8OQ8 - chains D and E of the 5 polymer chains in the assembly; structure by electron microscopy, 2.90 A resolution.

Chain D (and E):
Molecule: Gamma-aminobutyric acid receptor subunit rho-1
From: Homo sapiens
Notes: chain E of this document is another copy of the same molecule, construct and numbering; everything in this record applies to it too
UniProtKB: P24046 (GBRR1_HUMAN); residue numbers follow UniProt; this construct covers 1-479
Amino-acid sequence (479 residues; row label = number of the first residue in the row):
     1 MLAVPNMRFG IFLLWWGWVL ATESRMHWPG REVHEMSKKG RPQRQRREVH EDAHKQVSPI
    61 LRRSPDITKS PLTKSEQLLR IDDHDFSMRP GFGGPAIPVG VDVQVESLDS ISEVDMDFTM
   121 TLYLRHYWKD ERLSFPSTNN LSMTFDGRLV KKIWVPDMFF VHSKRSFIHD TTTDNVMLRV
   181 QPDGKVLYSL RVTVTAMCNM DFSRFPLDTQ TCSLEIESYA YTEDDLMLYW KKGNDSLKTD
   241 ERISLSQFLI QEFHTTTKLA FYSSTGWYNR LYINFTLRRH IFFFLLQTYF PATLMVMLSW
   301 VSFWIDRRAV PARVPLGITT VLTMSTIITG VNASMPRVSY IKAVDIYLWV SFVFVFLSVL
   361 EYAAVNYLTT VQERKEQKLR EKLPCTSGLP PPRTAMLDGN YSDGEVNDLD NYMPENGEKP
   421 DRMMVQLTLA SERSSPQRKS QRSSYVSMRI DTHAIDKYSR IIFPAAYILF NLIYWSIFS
Not modelled in the structure: 1-73, 381-450
Covalently attached groups: N-acetylglucosamine (NAG) linked to Asn140, Asn234
Ligand contacts: picrotoxin (RI5; (1aR,2aR,3S,6R,6aS,8aS,8bR,9R)-2a-hydroxy-8b-methyl-9-(prop-1-en-2-yl)hexahydro-3,6-methano-1,5,7-trioxacyclopenta[ij]c yclopropa[a]azulene-4,8(3H)-dione): Pro315, Thr319, Leu322
UniProt features mapped onto this chain:
  - binding site (4-aminobutanoate): Arg125, Ser189, Glu217
  - glycosylation (N-linked (GlcNAc...) asparagine): Asn140, Asn234, Asn274

How chain D and chain E interact:
Pairs across the interface - 61 pairs, chain D then chain E:
  Asp85(D) with Lys74(E); Ser75(E), hydrogen bond (side chain-backbone)
  Ser87(D) with Ser75(E), hydrogen bond
  Val114(D) with Ser246(E)
  Asp115(D) with Ser110(E)
  Met116(D) with Ser244(E)
  Lys151(D) with Arg148(E)
  Met158(D) with Thr171(E); Thr172(E), hydrogen bond (backbone-side chain)
  Phe159(D) with Thr171(E); Asn175(E); Arg191(E)
  Phe160(D) with Arg191(E)
  His162(D) with Glu106(E), hydrogen bond (backbone-side chain); Asp240(E), salt bridge
  Ser163(D) with Arg191(E), hydrogen bond
  Lys164(D) with Asp109(E); Phe167(E); His169(E)
  Ser166(D) with Thr171(E), hydrogen bond
  Phe167(D) with Thr171(E)
  Val192(D) with Thr171(E)
  Met197(D) with Ser107(E)
  Asn199(D) with Arg242(E), hydrogen bond (side chain-backbone); Ser244(E), hydrogen bond
  Tyr219(D) with Asn175(E), hydrogen bond (side chain-backbone); Val176(E); Met177(E), hydrophobic; Ser189(E); Leu190(E)
  Ser264(D) with Arg125(E); Arg179(E)
  Thr265(D) with Arg179(E)
  Val310(D) with Ala312(E), hydrophobic
  Val314(D) with Ala312(E)
  Ile318(D) with Leu316(E), hydrophobic; Thr319(E); Thr320(E)
  Leu322(D) with Thr323(E)
  Ser325(D) with Ile327(E)
  Asn332(D) with Gln287(E), hydrogen bond
  Arg337(D) with Ser334(E), hydrogen bond (side chain-backbone); Met335(E)
  Val338(D) with Ser246(E)
  Ser339(D) with His280(E); Phe283(E)
  Tyr340(D) with Ser246(E); Phe283(E)
  Ile341(D) with Phe283(E)
  Trp349(D) with Leu286(E); Gln287(E); Pro291(E), hydrophobic
  Phe352(D) with Leu294(E), hydrophobic
  Phe356(D) with Leu294(E); Leu298(E), hydrophobic
  Val359(D) with Leu298(E), hydrophobic
  Leu360(D) with Val301(E), hydrophobic
  Ala363(D) with Val301(E), hydrophobic
  Tyr367(D) with Trp304(E), hydrophobic
  Arg374(D) with Asp451(E); Thr452(E), hydrogen bond
Other interface residues (no listed pair), chain D (55 interface residues in all): Glu113, Leu124, Pro156, Asp157, Val161, Ile168, Leu190, Ala220, Tyr262, Pro311, Val321, Thr329, Asp345, Val353, Asn366, Thr370
Other interface residues (no listed pair), chain E (59 interface residues in all): Gln104, Tyr123, Thr173, Thr193, Leu245, Gln247, Phe282, Phe284, Phe290, Met295, Ile305, Asp306, Pro311, Leu322, Thr326, Gly330, Pro336

In short:
The interface between chain D and chain E involves 55 residues on one side and 59 on the other; the contacts
include 12 hydrogen bonds and 1 salt bridge. Polar contacts include His162(D)-Asp240(E), Asp85(D)-Ser75(E) and
Ser87(D)-Ser75(E). Chain D binds picrotoxin.
Both chains are Gamma-aminobutyric acid receptor subunit rho-1 (Homo sapiens). Entry 8OQ8 (CryoEM structure of
human rho1 GABAA receptor in complex with pore blocker picrotoxin) was determined by electron microscopy
together with 8OP9, 8OQ6, 8OQ7 and 8OQA from the same study.
